PDB entry 6V7K | X-ray diffraction, 2.50 A resolution | chains B and X of the 3 polymer chains in the assembly

== Chain B ==
Molecule: Vascular endothelial growth factor A
From: Homo sapiens
Reference sequence: P15692 (VEGFA_HUMAN); residues 8-109 here correspond to UniProt positions 34-135 (UniProt number = residue number + 26)
Sequence (103 residues; each row starts with the number of its first residue):
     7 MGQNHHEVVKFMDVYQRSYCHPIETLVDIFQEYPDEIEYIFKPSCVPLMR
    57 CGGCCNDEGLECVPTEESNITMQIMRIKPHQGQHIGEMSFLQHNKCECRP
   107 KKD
Not modelled in the structure: 7-12, 108-109
Construct notes: initiating methionine (7)
Cystine bridges: C26-C68, C57-C102, C61-C104

== Chain X ==
Molecule: alpha/beta-Peptide HH4
Sequence (19 residues; numbered 1 to 19; the number before each row is that of its first residue):
     1 XEXNCDIHVLXEWECFXRX
Not modelled in the structure: 1-4
Modified / non-standard residues: 1VR ((3R)-3-amino-4-methylpentanoic acid) at position 1, XCP ((1S,2S)-2-aminocyclopentanecarboxylic acid) at position 3, HT7 ((3S)-3-amino-4-(1H-indol-3-yl)butanoic acid) at position 11, XPC ((3S,4R)-4-aminopyrrolidine-3-carboxylic acid) at position 17, B3L ((3S)-3-amino-5-methylhexanoic acid) at position 19; L10 (norleucine; NLE); E14 ((3S)-3-aminohexanedioic acid; B3E)
Cystine bridges: C5-C15

== How chain B and chain X interact ==
Contacting residue pairs (19):
  F17(B) - W13(X)  hydrophobic
  F17(B) - F16(X)  hydrophobic
  M18(B) - HT7_11(X)
  M18(B) - W13(X)  hydrophobic
  M18(B) - F16(X)  hydrophobic
  Y21(B) - L10(X)
  Y21(B) - HT7_11(X)  hydrogen bond (side chain-backbone)
  Y21(B) - F16(X)  hydrophobic
  Q22(B) - L10(X)
  Y25(B) - H8(X)  hydrogen bond (side chain-backbone)
  Y25(B) - V9(X)  hydrogen bond (side chain-backbone)
  Y25(B) - L10(X)
  N62(B) - I7(X)
  N62(B) - V9(X)
  N62(B) - HT7_11(X)
  D63(B) - I7(X)
  L66(B) - I7(X)
  L66(B) - H8(X)
  C104(B) - H8(X)

== Summary ==
9 residues of chain B and 7 residues of chain X are in contact, with 3 hydrogen bonds. Polar pairs include
Y21(B)-HT7_11(X), Y25(B)-H8(X) and Y25(B)-V9(X).
Here chain B is Vascular endothelial growth factor A (Homo sapiens) and chain X is alpha/beta-Peptide HH4.
Entry 6V7K (Crystal Structure of Vascular Endothelial Growth Factor (VEGF8-109) with one copy of HH4, an
alpha/beta-Peptide with ...) was determined by X-ray diffraction.
